Entry 4WUU (X-ray diffraction, 3.05 A resolution); this record covers chains D and E of the 5 polymer chains in the assembly.

== Chain D ==
Molecule: ESK1
Source organism: Homo sapiens
Amino-acid sequence (216 residues; row label = number of the first residue in the row):
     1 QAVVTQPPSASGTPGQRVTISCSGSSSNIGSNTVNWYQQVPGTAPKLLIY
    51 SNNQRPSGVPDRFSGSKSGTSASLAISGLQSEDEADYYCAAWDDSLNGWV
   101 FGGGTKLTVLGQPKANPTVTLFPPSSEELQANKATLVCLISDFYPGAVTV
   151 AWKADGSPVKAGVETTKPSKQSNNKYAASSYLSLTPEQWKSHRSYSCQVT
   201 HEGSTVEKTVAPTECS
Unresolved in the structure: 1, 214-216
Disulfides: Cys22-Cys89, Cys138-Cys197

== Chain E ==
Molecule: Immunoglobulin heavy chain
Source organism: Homo sapiens
Amino-acid sequence (223 residues; numbered 1 to 223; the number before each row is that of its first residue):
     1 QMQLVQSGAEVKEPGESLRISCKGSGYSFTNFWISWVRQMPGKGLEWMGR
    51 VDPGYSYSTYSPSFQGHVTISADKSTSTAYLQWNSLKASDTAMYYCARVQ
   101 YSGYYDWFDPWGQGTLVTVSSASTKGPSVFPLAPSSKSTSGGTAALGCLV
   151 KDYFPEPVTVSWNSGALTSGVHTFPAVLQSSGLYSLSSVVTVPSSSLGTQ
   201 TYICNVNHKPSNTKVDKRVEPKS
Disulfides: Cys22-Cys96, Cys148-Cys204

== How chain D and chain E interact ==
Contacting residue pairs - 68 pairs, chain D then chain E:
  Ser31(D) - Tyr104(E)
  Asn32(D) - Gly103(E)
  Thr33(D) - Tyr104(E)
  Thr33(D) - Asp106(E)  hydrogen bond
  Asn35(D) - Asp106(E)  hydrogen bond
  Asn35(D) - Trp107(E)
  Tyr37(D) - Trp107(E)
  Tyr37(D) - Phe108(E)  hydrogen bond (side chain-backbone)
  Tyr37(D) - Trp111(E)
  Gln39(D) - Gln39(E)  hydrogen bond
  Gln39(D) - Tyr95(E)  hydrogen bond
  Thr43(D) - Tyr95(E)  hydrogen bond (backbone-side chain)
  Ala44(D) - Tyr95(E)  hydrophobic
  Ala44(D) - Gly112(E)
  Pro45(D) - Trp111(E)
  Leu47(D) - Trp107(E)
  Leu47(D) - Asp109(E)
  Tyr50(D) - Trp107(E)  hydrophobic
  Ser51(D) - Trp107(E)
  Tyr88(D) - Gln39(E)
  Tyr88(D) - Gly44(E)
  Tyr88(D) - Leu45(E)  hydrophobic
  Trp92(D) - Ser102(E)
  Trp92(D) - Gly103(E)
  Leu96(D) - Pro62(E)
  Gly98(D) - Trp47(E)
  Trp99(D) - Trp33(E)  hydrophobic
  Trp99(D) - Trp47(E)
  Trp99(D) - Val99(E)  hydrophobic
  Trp99(D) - Tyr101(E)
  Trp99(D) - Asp106(E)  hydrogen bond
  Trp99(D) - Phe108(E)
  Phe101(D) - Leu45(E)
  Phe101(D) - Trp47(E)
  Phe101(D) - Phe108(E)  hydrophobic
  Thr120(D) - Ala145(E)
  Phe122(D) - Leu132(E)  hydrophobic
  Phe122(D) - Ala133(E)
  Phe122(D) - Ala145(E)
  Phe122(D) - Leu146(E)  hydrophobic
  Phe122(D) - Val189(E)  hydrophobic
  Pro123(D) - Leu132(E)
  Ser125(D) - Phe130(E)
  Ser125(D) - Pro131(E)  hydrogen bond (side chain-backbone)
  Glu127(D) - Phe130(E)
  Glu127(D) - Pro131(E)
  Glu128(D) - Phe130(E)
  Glu128(D) - Lys151(E)
  Thr135(D) - Lys151(E)
  Val137(D) - Ser187(E)
  Leu139(D) - Phe174(E)  hydrophobic
  Leu139(D) - Val189(E)  hydrophobic
  Ile140(D) - Phe174(E)
  Ser141(D) - His172(E)
  Ser141(D) - Phe174(E)
  Glu164(D) - Leu178(E)
  Glu164(D) - Gln179(E)
  Glu164(D) - Ser180(E)  hydrogen bond (side chain-backbone)
  Thr166(D) - Ala176(E)
  Thr166(D) - Val177(E)
  Ser169(D) - Pro175(E)
  Gln171(D) - His172(E)  hydrogen bond
  Ala178(D) - Phe174(E)
  Ser179(D) - Pro175(E)
  Tyr181(D) - Val177(E)  hydrophobic
  Tyr181(D) - Ser185(E)
  Tyr181(D) - Leu186(E)
  Tyr181(D) - Ser187(E)  hydrogen bond
Also at the interface, not in a pair above, chain D (40 interface residues in all): Asn97, Gly103, Thr165, Ala177
Also at the interface, not in a pair above, chain E (45 interface residues in all): Val37, Lys43, Glu46, Tyr105, Gln113, Gly147, Leu149, Lys217

== In short ==
Chain D and chain E form an interface of 40 and 45 residues respectively; the contacts include 11 hydrogen
bonds. Polar pairs include Thr33(D)-Asp106(E), Asn35(D)-Asp106(E) and Tyr37(D)-Phe108(E).
Here chain D is ESK1 and chain E is Immunoglobulin heavy chain, both from Homo sapiens. Entry 4WUU (Structure
of ESK1 in complex with HLA-A*0201/WT1) was determined by X-ray diffraction.
